3BG5 - chains A and B of the 4 polymer chains in the assembly; structure by X-ray diffraction, 2.80 A resolution.

Chain A (and B):
Protein: Pyruvate carboxylase
Organism: Staphylococcus aureus
Notes: chain B of this document is another copy of the same molecule, construct and numbering; everything in this record applies to it too
Reference sequence: Q99UY8 (Q99UY8_STAAM); the construct lacks a stretch of the UniProt sequence and is renumbered around it, so the offset changes along the chain: 34-315 = UniProt 1-282; 317-357 = UniProt 283-323; 358-362 = UniProt 326-330; 363-513 = UniProt 332-482; 5 more segments
Amino-acid sequence (1173 residues; each row starts with the number of its first residue; note: 5 numbers in that range are skipped by the numbering (no residue carries them; nothing is unmodelled there); a row labelled like 357A-357B holds insertion residues (357A, then the next letters in order)):
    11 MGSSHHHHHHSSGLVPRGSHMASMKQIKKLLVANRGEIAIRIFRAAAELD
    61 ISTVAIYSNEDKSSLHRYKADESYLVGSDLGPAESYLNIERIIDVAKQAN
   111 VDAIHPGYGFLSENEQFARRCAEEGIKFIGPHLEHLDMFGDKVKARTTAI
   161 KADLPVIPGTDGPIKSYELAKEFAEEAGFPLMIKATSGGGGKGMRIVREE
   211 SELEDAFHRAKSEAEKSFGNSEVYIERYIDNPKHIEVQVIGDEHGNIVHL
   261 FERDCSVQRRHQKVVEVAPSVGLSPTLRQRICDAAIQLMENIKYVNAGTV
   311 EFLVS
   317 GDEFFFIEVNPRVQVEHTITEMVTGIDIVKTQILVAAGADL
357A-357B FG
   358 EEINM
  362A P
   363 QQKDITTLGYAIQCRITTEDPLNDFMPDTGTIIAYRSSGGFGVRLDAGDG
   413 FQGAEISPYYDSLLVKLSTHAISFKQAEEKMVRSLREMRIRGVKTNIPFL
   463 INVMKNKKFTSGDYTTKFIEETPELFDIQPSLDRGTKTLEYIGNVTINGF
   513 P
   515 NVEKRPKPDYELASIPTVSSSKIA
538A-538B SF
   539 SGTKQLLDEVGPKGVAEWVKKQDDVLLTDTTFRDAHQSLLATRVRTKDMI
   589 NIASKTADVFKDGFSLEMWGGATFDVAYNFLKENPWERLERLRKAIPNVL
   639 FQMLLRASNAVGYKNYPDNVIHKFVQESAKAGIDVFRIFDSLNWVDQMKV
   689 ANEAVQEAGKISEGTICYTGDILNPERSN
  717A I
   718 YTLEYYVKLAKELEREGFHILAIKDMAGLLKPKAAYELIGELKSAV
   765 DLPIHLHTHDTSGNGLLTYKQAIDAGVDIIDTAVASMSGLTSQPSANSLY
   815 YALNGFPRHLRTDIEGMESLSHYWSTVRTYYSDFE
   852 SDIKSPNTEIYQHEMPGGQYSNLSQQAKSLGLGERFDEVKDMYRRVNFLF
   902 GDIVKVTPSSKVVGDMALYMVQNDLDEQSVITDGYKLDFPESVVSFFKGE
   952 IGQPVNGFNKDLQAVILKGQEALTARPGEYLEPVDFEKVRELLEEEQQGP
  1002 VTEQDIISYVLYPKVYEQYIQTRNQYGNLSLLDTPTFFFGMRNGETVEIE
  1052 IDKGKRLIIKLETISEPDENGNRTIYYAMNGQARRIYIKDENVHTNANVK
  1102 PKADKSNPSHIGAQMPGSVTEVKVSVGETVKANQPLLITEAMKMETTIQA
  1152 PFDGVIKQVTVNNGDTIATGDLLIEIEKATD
Not modelled in the structure: 11-35, 198-204, 1179-1182 (chain B: 11-35, 169-238, 1179-1182)
Covalently attached groups: covalent link Ser315-Gly317; covalent link Pro513-Asn515; covalent link Val763-Asp765; covalent link Glu849-Ser852; 5-(hexahydro-2-oxo-1H-thieno[3,4-d]imidazol-6-yl)pentanal (BTI) linked to Lys1144
Sequence notes: expression tag (11-33)
Residues lining bound ligands:
  - ATP (adenosine-5'-triphosphate): Lys152, Ile167, Met192, Lys194, Ser197, Glu236, Arg237, Tyr238, Ile239, Pro242, His244, Gln268, His271, Lys273, Glu311, Leu313, Ile323, Glu324, Asn326, Arg328, Gln330, Thr478
  - BTI (5-(hexahydro-2-oxo-1H-thieno[3,4-d]imidazol-6-yl)pentanal): Tyr503, Asn506, Val507, Gly511, Phe512, Pro513, Asn617, Phe618, Leu619, Lys620, Thr1023, Leu1030, Phe1038
  - pyruvic acid (PYR): Arg571, Asp572, Gln575, Gly609, Leu642, Phe677, Lys741, Val907, Thr908
Reported in the primary citation:
  - mutagenesis - Y1077A: abolished catalytic activity
  - mutagenesis - Y1077A: unchanged catalytic activity on 1 mM acetyl-CoA
  - binding site for BTI: Tyr503, Phe512, Pro513, Phe618, Lys620, Thr908, Ser911, Thr1023, Tyr1027, Leu1030, Phe1038
  - binding site for pyruvic acid: Arg644
  - disease-associated variants - R451C: decreased catalytic activity on acetyl-CoA
  - allosteric site: Arg398, Arg451, Arg453, Arg1085 (proposed by the authors, not directly observed)

Chain A / chain B interface:
Contacting residue pairs (31; chain A residue first):
  Asn510(A) with Lys1144(B), hydrogen bond (backbone-side chain)
  Gly511(A) with Lys1144(B), hydrogen bond (backbone-side chain)
  Phe512(A) with Lys1144(B)
  Pro513(A) with Met1143(B); Lys1144(B); Met1145(B), hydrophobic
  Asn515(A) with Met1143(B), hydrogen bond (backbone-backbone); Met1145(B)
  Val516(A) with Met1143(B)
  Glu517(A) with Met1143(B)
  Lys879(A) with Gln1115(B)
  Leu881(A) with Gln1150(B); Pro1152(B)
  Glu885(A) with Lys1106(B)
  Gln923(A) with Asn1134(B); Pro1152(B)
  Lys1106(A) with Glu885(B)
  Ser1107(A) with Glu885(B)
  Asn1134(A) with Leu881(B); Gln923(B)
  Met1143(A) with Pro513(B); Asn515(B), hydrogen bond (backbone-backbone); Glu517(B)
  Lys1144(A) with Asn510(B); Gly511(B), hydrogen bond (side chain-backbone); Phe512(B); Pro513(B)
  Met1145(A) with Pro513(B), hydrophobic; Asn515(B)
  Gln1150(A) with Leu881(B)
  Pro1152(A) with Leu881(B)
Interface residues without a listed pair, chain B (21 interface residues in all): Val516, Ser880, Gly882, Glu1092
Interface features reported in the paper:
  - residue pairs: Lys1144(A)-Gly511(B) (hydrogen bond)

Overview:
The interface between chain A and chain B involves 19 residues on one side and 21 on the other; the contacts
include 5 hydrogen bonds. Polar contacts include Asn510(A)-Lys1144(B), Gly511(A)-Lys1144(B) and
Asn515(A)-Met1143(B). The paper describes a hydrogen bond between Lys1144(A) and Gly511(B). The paper reports
a binding site for BTI at Tyr503(A), Phe512(A) and Pro513(A) among others; Y1077A of chain A abolishes
catalytic activity.
Chain A and chain B are both Pyruvate carboxylase (Staphylococcus aureus); the structure, Crystal Structure of
Staphylococcus Aureus Pyruvate Carboxylase, was determined by X-ray diffraction (same publication as 3BG3 and
3BG9).
